PDB entry 3I55 | X-ray diffraction, 3.11 A resolution | chains 0 and L of the 32 polymer chains in the assembly

# Chain 0
Molecule: 23S ribosomal RNA
From: Haloarcula marismortui ATCC 43049
Sequence (2923 nucleotides; row label = number of the first residue in the row):
     1 GUUGGCUACU AUGCCAGCUG GUGGAUUGCU CGGCUCAGGC GCUGAUGAAG GACGUGCCAA
    61 GCUGCGAUAA GCUGUGGGGA GCCGCACGGA GGCGAAGAAC CACAGAUUUC CGAAUGAGAA
   121 UCUCUCUAAC AAUUGCUUCG CGCAAUGAGG AACCCCGAGA ACUGAAACAU CUCAGUAUCG
   181 GGAGGAACAG AAAACGCAAC GUGAUGUCGU UAGUAACCGC GAGUGAACGC GAUACAGCCC
   241 AAACCGAAGC CCUCACGGGC AAUGUGGUGU CAGGGCUACC UCUCAUCAGC CGACCGUCUU
   301 CACGAAGUCU CUUGGAAUAG AGCGUGAUAC AGGGUGACAA CCCCGUACUG AAGACCAGUA
   361 CGCUGUGCGG UAGUGCCAGA GUAGCGGGGG UUGGAUAUCC CUCGCGAAUA ACGCAGGCAU
   421 CGACUGCGAA GGCUAAACAC AACCUGAGAC CGAUAGUGAA CAAGUAGUGU GAACGAACGC
   481 UGCAAAGUAC CCUCAGAAGG GAGGCGAAAU AGAGCAUGAA AUCAGUUGGC GAUCGAGCGA
   541 CAGGGCAUAC AAGGUCCCUU GACGAAUGAC CGAGACGCGA GUCUCCAGUA AGACUCACGG
   601 GAAGCCGAUG UUCUGUCGUA CGUUUUGAAA AACGAGCCAG GGAGUGUGUC UGUAUGGCAA
   661 GUCUAACCGG AGUAUCCGGG GAGGCACAGG GAAACCGACA UGGCCGCAGG GCUUUGCCCG
   721 AGGGCCGCCG UCUUCAAGGG CGGGGAGCCA UGUGGACACG ACCCGAAUCC GGACGAUCUA
   781 CGCAUGGACA AGAUGAAGCG UGCCGAAAGG CACGUGGAAG UCUGUUAGAG UUGGUGUCCU
   841 ACAAUACCCU CUCGUGAUCU AUGUGUAGGG GUGAAAGGCC CAUCGAGUCC GGCAACAGCU
   901 GGUUCCAAUC GAAACAUGUC GAAGCAUGAC CUCCGCCGAG GUAGUCUGUG AGGUAGAGCG
   961 ACCGAUUGGU GUGUCCGCCU CCGAGAGGAG UCGGCACACC UGUCAAACUC CAAACUUACA
  1021 GACGCUGUUU GACGCGGGGA UUCCGGUGCG CGGGGUAAGC CUGUGUACCA GGAGGGGAAC
  1081 AACCCAGAGA UAGGUUAAGG UCCCCAAGUG UGGAUUAAGU GUAAUCCUCU GAAGGUGGUC
  1141 UCGAGCCCUA GACAGCCGGG AGGUGAGCUU AGAAGCAGCU ACCCUCUAAG AAAAGCGUAA
  1201 CAGCUUACCG GCCGAGGUUU GAGGCGCCCA AAAUGAUCGG GACUCAAAUC CACCACCGAG
  1261 ACCUGUCCGU ACCACUCAUA CUGGUAAUCG AGUAGAUUGG CGCUCUAAUU GGAUGGAAGC
  1321 AGGGGCGAGA GCUCCUGUGG ACCGAUUAGU GACGAAAAUC CUGGCCAUAG UAGCAGCGAU
  1381 AGUCGGGUGA GAACCCCGAC GGCCUAAUGG AUAAGGGUUC CUCAGCACUG CUGAUCAGCU
  1441 GAGGGUUAGC CGGUCCUAAG UCUCACCGCA ACUCGACUGA GACGAAAUGG GAAACAGGUU
  1501 AAUAUUCCUG UGCCAUCAUG CAGUGAAAGU UGACGCCCUG GGGUCGAUCA CGCCGGGCAU
  1561 UCGCCCGGUC GAACCGUCCA ACUCCGUGGA AGCCGUAAUG GCAGGAAGCG GACGAACGGC
  1621 GGCAUAGGGA AACGUGAUUC AACCUGGGGC CCAUGAAAAG ACGAGCAUGA UGUCCGUACC
  1681 GAGAACCGAC ACAGGUGUCC AUGGCGGCGA AAGCCAAGGC CUGUCGGGAG CAACCAACGU
  1741 UAGGGAAUUC GGCAAGUUAG UCCCGUACCU UCGGAAGAAG GGAUGCCUGC UCCGGAACGG
  1801 AGCAGGUCGC AGUGACUCGG AAGCUCGGAC UGUCUAGUAA CAACAUAGGU GACCGCAAAU
  1861 CCGCAAGGAC UCGUACGGUC ACUGAAUCCU GCCCAGUGCA GGUAUCUGAA CACCUCGUAC
  1921 AAGAGGACGA AGGACCUGUC AACGGCGGGG GUAACUAUGA CCCUCUUAAG GUAGCGUAGU
  1981 ACCUUGCCGC AUCAGUAGCG GCUUGCAUGA AUGGAUUAAC CAGAGCUUCA CUGUCCCAAC
  2041 GUUGGGCCCG GUGAACUGUA CAUUCCAGUG CGGAGUCUGG AGACACCCAG GGGGAAGCGA
  2101 AGACCCUAUG GAGCUUUACU GCAGGCUGUC GCUGAGACGU GGUCGCCGAU GUGCAGCAUA
  2161 GGUAGGAGUC GUUACAGAGG UACCCGCGCU AGCGGGCCAC CCAGACAACA GUGAAAUACU
  2221 ACCCGUCGGU GACUGCGACU CUCACUCCGG GAGGAGGACA CCGAUAGCCG GGCAGUUUGA
  2281 CUGGGGCGGU ACGCGCUCGA AAAGAUAUCG AGCGCGCCCU AUGGUCAUCU CAGCCGGGAC
  2341 AGAGACCCGG CGAAGAGUGC AAGAGCAAAA GAUGACUUGA CAGUGUUCUU CCCAACGAGG
  2401 AACGCUGACG CGAAAGCGUG GUCUAGCGAA CCAAUUAGCC UGCUUGAUGC GGGCAAUUGA
  2461 UGACAGAAAA GCUACCCUAG GGAUAACAGA GUCGUCACUC GCAAGAGCAC AUAUCGACCG
  2521 AGUGGCUUGC UACCUCGAUG UCGGUUCCCU CCAUCCUGCC CGUGCAGAAG CGGGCAAGGG
  2581 UGAGGUUGUU CGCCUAUUAA AGGAGGUCGU GAGCUGGGUU UAGACCGUCG UGAGACAGGU
  2641 CGGCUGCUAU CUACUGGGUG UGUAAUGGUG UCUGACAAGA ACGACCGUAU AGUACGAGAG
  2701 GAACUACGGU UGGUGGCCAC UGGUGUACCG GUUGUUCGAG AGAGCACGUG CCGGGUAGCC
  2761 ACGCCACACG GGGUAAGAGC UGAACGCAUC UAAGCUCGAA ACCCACUUGG AAAAGAGACA
  2821 CCGCCGAGGU CCCGCGUACA AGACGCGGUC GAUAGACUCG GGGUGUGCGC GUCGAGGUAA
  2881 CGAGACGUUA AGCCCACGAG CACUAACAGA CCAAAGCCAU CAU
Unresolved in the structure: 1-9, 126-127, 715, 971-998, 1560, 1952-1963, 2137-2236, 2339-2343, 2665-2666, 2915-2923
Modified residues: 1MA (6-hydro-1-methyladenosine-5'-monophosphate) at position 628, OMU (o2'-methyluridine 5'-monophosphate) at position 2587, OMG (o2'-methylguanosine-5'-monophosphate) at position 2588, UR3 (3-methyluridine-5'-monophoshate) at position 2619, PSU (pseudouridine-5'-monophosphate) at position 2621
Bound ions: Mg2+ site 1 near G28 (its only coordinating residue here); Na+ site 1: C40, G41; Na+ site 2 near G56 (its only coordinating residue here); Sr2+ site 1 near A86 (its only coordinating residue here); Na+ site 3 near U108 (its only coordinating residue here); Mg2+ site 2 near U115 (its only coordinating residue here); Na+ site 4 near C141 (its only coordinating residue here); Na+ site 5 near U146 (its only coordinating residue here); Mg2+ site 3: C162, U163, U2276; Na+ site 6: A165, A166; Mg2+ site 4 near A166 (its only coordinating residue here); Mg2+ site 5: A167, C168; 67 more Mg2+ sites not listed; 43 more Na+ sites not listed; 37 more Sr2+ sites not listed
Small-molecule neighbours: Mycalamide A (MYL): A2430, C2431, C2432, A2433, G2459, A2460

# Chain L
Molecule: 50S ribosomal protein L15P
From: Haloarcula marismortui
UniProtKB: P12737 (RL15_HALMA); residues 0-164 here correspond to UniProt positions 1-165 (UniProt number = residue number + 1)
Sequence (165 residues; row label = number of the first residue in the row; numbering starts at 0):
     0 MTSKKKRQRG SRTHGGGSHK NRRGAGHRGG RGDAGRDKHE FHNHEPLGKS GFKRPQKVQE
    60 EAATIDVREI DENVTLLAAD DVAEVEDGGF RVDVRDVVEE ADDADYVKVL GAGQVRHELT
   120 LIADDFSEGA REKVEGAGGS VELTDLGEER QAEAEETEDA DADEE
Unresolved in the structure: 0, 84-88, 151-164
Bound ions: Sr2+: Asp36 (shared with G2466(0) of chain 0)

# Interface between chain 0 and chain L
Contacting residue pairs (166):
  G164(0) with Arg30(L), salt bridge to the phosphate
  A165(0) with Gly29(L), phosphate contact; Arg30(L), hydrogen bond to the phosphate
  A166(0) with Ala24(L), base contact; Gly25(L), hydrogen bond to the base; Gly28(L), base contact; Gly29(L), base contact; Ala33(L), sugar contact; Gly34(L), hydrogen bond to the phosphate; His38(L), base contact
  G196(0) with Lys56(L), hydrogen bond to the sugar
  C197(0) with Lys56(L), phosphate contact
  A215(0) with Lys52(L), salt bridge to the phosphate; Gln55(L), sugar contact
  A216(0) with Lys52(L), salt bridge to the phosphate
  C220(0) with Lys48(L), sugar contact
  G221(0) with Arg35(L), phosphate contact; Leu46(L), phosphate contact; Gly47(L), hydrogen bond to the phosphate
  A222(0) with Asp32(L), phosphate contact; Arg35(L), salt bridge to the phosphate
  G223(0) with Gly31(L), phosphate contact; Asp32(L), hydrogen bond to the phosphate
  G416(0) with Lys56(L), phosphate contact
  G417(0) with Lys56(L), salt bridge to the phosphate
  U623(0) with Arg11(L), hydrogen bond to the phosphate
  U624(0) with His18(L), salt bridge to the phosphate; Lys19(L), hydrogen bond to the phosphate
  U625(0) with Lys19(L), salt bridge to the phosphate
  G644(0) with Lys4(L), sugar contact; Arg8(L), salt bridge to the phosphate; His13(L), hydrogen bond to the base; Arg21(L), hydrogen bond to the base
  U645(0) with Lys4(L), phosphate contact
  C687(0) with Glu99(L), base contact
  A688(0) with Asp65(L), hydrogen bond to the base; Arg67(L), salt bridge to the phosphate; Leu109(L), base contact; Gly110(L), base contact; Ala111(L), base contact
  A692(0) with Gly50(L), sugar contact; Phe51(L), hydrogen bond to the sugar
  A693(0) with Phe51(L), sugar contact; Arg53(L), phosphate contact
  A694(0) with Arg53(L), salt bridge to the phosphate
  G697(0) with Thr63(L), base contact; Lys107(L), salt bridge to the phosphate; Leu109(L), base contact; Ser126(L), phosphate contact; Glu127(L), hydrogen bond to the phosphate
  A698(0) with Leu109(L), phosphate contact; Gly110(L), hydrogen bond to the phosphate; Ala111(L), sugar contact; Ser126(L), hydrogen bond to the phosphate; Gly128(L), phosphate contact; Ala129(L), phosphate contact
  C699(0) with Ala111(L), phosphate contact; Gly112(L), hydrogen bond to the phosphate; Lys132(L), salt bridge to the phosphate
  A700(0) with Asp70(L), hydrogen bond to the base; Glu71(L), base contact; Gly112(L), phosphate contact; Gln113(L), hydrogen bond to the base; Val114(L), base contact; Arg115(L), base contact
  U701(0) with Gln113(L), hydrogen bond to the phosphate
  G745(0) with Arg67(L), base contact; Glu71(L), hydrogen bond to the base
  G754(0) with Lys3(L), hydrogen bond to the phosphate; Lys4(L), salt bridge to the phosphate
  G755(0) with Lys3(L), salt bridge to the phosphate
  C757(0) with Arg27(L), phosphate contact; Gly31(L), hydrogen bond to the phosphate
  A758(0) with Arg27(L), salt bridge to the phosphate; Arg30(L), phosphate contact; Gly31(L), hydrogen bond to the phosphate
  C759(0) with Arg30(L), salt bridge to the phosphate
  C762(0) with Arg21(L), hydrogen bond to the base
  C896(0) with Arg30(L), hydrogen bond to the phosphate
  A897(0) with Gly23(L), phosphate contact; Ala24(L), hydrogen bond to the phosphate; Arg30(L), salt bridge to the phosphate
  G898(0) with Arg22(L), phosphate contact; Gly23(L), hydrogen bond to the phosphate; Ala24(L), hydrogen bond to the phosphate; Gly25(L), hydrogen bond to the phosphate; His26(L), phosphate contact
  C899(0) with Arg22(L), salt bridge to the phosphate
  U900(0) with Lys19(L), salt bridge to the phosphate; Arg22(L), salt bridge to the phosphate
  G901(0) with His18(L), salt bridge to the phosphate; Lys19(L), phosphate contact
  G902(0) with Arg11(L), salt bridge to the phosphate; His18(L), salt bridge to the phosphate
  U903(0) with Arg11(L), salt bridge to the phosphate; Thr12(L), base contact; His13(L), sugar contact; His18(L), base contact
  U904(0) with Gln7(L), phosphate contact; Arg8(L), hydrogen bond to the base; Gly9(L), hydrogen bond to the phosphate; Ser10(L), hydrogen bond to the phosphate; Arg11(L), hydrogen bond to the phosphate
  C905(0) with Lys5(L), hydrogen bond to the base; Arg6(L), base contact; Arg8(L), sugar contact
  C906(0) with Arg6(L), base contact
  A907(0) with Arg6(L), base contact
  G918(0) with His38(L), hydrogen bond to the base; Phe40(L), sugar contact
  U919(0) with Lys37(L), hydrogen bond to the phosphate; His38(L), sugar contact
  C920(0) with Lys37(L), salt bridge to the phosphate
  G924(0) with Gly25(L), hydrogen bond to the sugar; His38(L), base contact
  C925(0) with His26(L), salt bridge to the phosphate; Gly28(L), sugar contact; His38(L), sugar contact; Glu39(L), hydrogen bond to the sugar
  A926(0) with His38(L), hydrogen bond to the sugar; Glu39(L), sugar contact; His41(L), hydrogen bond to the base
  U927(0) with His41(L), hydrogen bond to the sugar
  G1039(0) with Lys3(L), sugar contact
  U1041(0) with Gly14(L), sugar contact; Gly15(L), sugar contact; Gly16(L), phosphate contact
  U1042(0) with Ser17(L), hydrogen bond to the phosphate; Asn20(L), hydrogen bond to the phosphate
  A1294(0) with Gly16(L), phosphate contact
  G1295(0) with Thr12(L), hydrogen bond to the phosphate; Gly14(L), hydrogen bond to the phosphate; Gly15(L), hydrogen bond to the phosphate; Gly16(L), hydrogen bond to the phosphate
  A1296(0) with Lys3(L), salt bridge to the phosphate
  U1297(0) with Lys3(L), salt bridge to the phosphate
  U1298(0) with Arg6(L), hydrogen bond to the base
  G1299(0) with Arg6(L), hydrogen bond to the base
  G1300(0) with Thr1(L), hydrogen bond to the base
  G1302(0) with Lys5(L), hydrogen bond to the base
  C1353(0) with Lys5(L), hydrogen bond to the base
  G1354(0) with Lys5(L), hydrogen bond to the base; Arg8(L), salt bridge to the phosphate
  C2396(0) with Phe40(L), sugar contact
  A2430(0) with Leu46(L), sugar contact; Gly47(L), phosphate contact
  C2431(0) with Gly47(L), phosphate contact; Lys48(L), hydrogen bond to the phosphate
  C2432(0) with Lys48(L), salt bridge to the phosphate
  U2441(0) with Phe51(L), sugar contact; Arg53(L), hydrogen bond to the phosphate
  G2442(0) with Arg53(L), salt bridge to the phosphate; Pro54(L), sugar contact; Val57(L), phosphate contact
  C2443(0) with Pro54(L), base contact; Lys56(L), hydrogen bond to the phosphate; Val57(L), sugar contact
  U2444(0) with Lys56(L), salt bridge to the phosphate
  G2452(0) with Phe51(L), base contact
  G2453(0) with Gly50(L), hydrogen bond to the phosphate; Phe51(L), sugar contact
  C2454(0) with Ser49(L), phosphate contact; Gly50(L), hydrogen bond to the phosphate
  A2465(0) with Phe40(L), base contact
  G2466(0) with Lys37(L), salt bridge to the phosphate
  A2467(0) with Lys37(L), salt bridge to the phosphate
Other interface residues (no listed pair), chain 0 (90 interface residues in all): U214, G622, A686, C696, U753, A761, C1301, C2440, A2483
Other interface residues (no listed pair), chain L (73 interface residues in all): Ser2, Asp36, Arg149

# Summary
90 residues of chain 0 face 73 of chain L across their interface; the contacts include 58 hydrogen bonds and
34 salt bridges. Polar contacts include A166(0)-Gly25(L), G644(0)-His13(L) and G644(0)-Arg21(L). Bound to
chain 0: Mycalamide A.
Chain 0 is 23S ribosomal RNA (Haloarcula marismortui ATCC 43049) and chain L is 50S ribosomal protein L15P
(Haloarcula marismortui); the structure, Co-crystal structure of Mycalamide A Bound to the Large Ribosomal
Subunit, was determined by X-ray diffraction, deposited together with 3I56.
